PDB entry 1VQK | X-ray diffraction, 2.30 A resolution | chains 0 and C of the 32 polymer chains in the assembly

[Chain 0]
Molecule: 23S ribosomal RNA
Source organism: Haloarcula marismortui
Sequence (2922 nucleotides; each row starts with the number of its first residue):
     2 UUGGCUACUA UGCCAGCUGG UGGAUUGCUC GGCUCAGGCG CUGAUGAAGG ACGUGCCAAG
    62 CUGCGAUAAG CCAUGGGGAG CCGCACGGAG GCGAAGAACC AUGGAUUUCC GAAUGAGAAU
   122 CUCUCUAACA AUUGCUUCGC GCAAUGAGGA ACCCCGAGAA CUGAAACAUC UCAGUAUCGG
   182 GAGGAACAGA AAACGCAAUG UGAUGUCGUU AGUAACCGCG AGUGAACGCG AUACAGCCCA
   242 AACCGAAGCC CUCACGGGCA AUGUGGUGUC AGGGCUACCU CUCAUCAGCC GACCGUCUCG
   302 ACGAAGUCUC UUGGAACAGA GCGUGAUACA GGGUGACAAC CCCGUACUCG AGACCAGUAC
   362 GACGUGCGGU AGUGCCAGAG UAGCGGGGGU UGGAUAUCCC UCGCGAAUAA CGCAGGCAUC
   422 GACUGCGAAG GCUAAACACA ACCUGAGACC GAUAGUGAAC AAGUAGUGUG AACGAACGCU
   482 GCAAAGUACC CUCAGAAGGG AGGCGAAAUA GAGCAUGAAA UCAGUUGGCG AUCGAGCGAC
   542 AGGGCAUACA AGGUCCCUCG ACGAAUGACC GACGCGCGAG CGUCCAGUAA GACUCACGGG
   602 AAGCCGAUGU UCUGUCGUAC GUUUUGAAAA ACGAGCCAGG GAGUGUGUCU GCAUGGCAAG
   662 UCUAACCGGA GUAUCCGGGG AGGCACAGGG AAACCGACAU GGCCGCAGGG CUUUGCCCGA
   722 GGGCCGCCGU CUUCAAGGGC GGGGAGCCAU GUGGACACGA CCCGAAUCCG GACGAUCUAC
   782 GCAUGGACAA GAUGAAGCGU GCCGAAAGGC ACGUGGAAGU CUGUUAGAGU UGGUGUCCUA
   842 CAAUACCCUC UCGUGAUCUA UGUGUAGGGG UGAAAGGCCC AUCGAGUCCG GCAACAGCUG
   902 GUUCCAAUCG AAACAUGUCG AAGCAUGACC UCCGCCGAGG UAGUCUGUGA GGUAGAGCGA
   962 CCGAUUGGUG UGUCCGCCUC CGAGAGGAGU CGGCACACCU GUCAAACUCC AAACUUACAG
  1022 ACGCCGUUUG ACGCGGGGAU UCCGGUGCGC GGGGUAAGCC UGUGUACCAG GAGGGGAACA
  1082 ACCCAGAGAU AGGUUAAGGU CCCCAAGUGU GGAUUAAGUG UAAUCCUCUG AAGGUGGUCU
  1142 CGAGCCCUAG ACAGCCGGGA GGUGAGCUUA GAAGCAGCUA CCCUCUAAGA AAAGCGUAAC
  1202 AGCUUACCGG CCGAGGUUUG AGGCGCCCAA AAUGAUCGGG ACUCAAAUCC ACCACCGAGA
  1262 CCUGUCCGUA CCACUCAUAC UGGUAAUCGA GUAGAUUGGC GCUCUAAUUG GAUGGAAGUA
  1322 GGGGUGAAAA CUCCUAUGGA CCGAUUAGUG ACGAAAAUCC UGGCCAUAGU AGCAGCGAUA
  1382 GUCGGGUGAG AACCCCGACG GCCUAAUGGA UAAGGGUUCC UCAGCACUGC UGAUCAGCUG
  1442 AGGGUUAGCC GGUCCUAAGU CAUACCGCAA CUCGACUAUG ACGAAAUGGG AAACGGGUUA
  1502 AUAUUCCCGU GCCACUAUGC AGUGAAAGUU GACGCCCUGG GGUCGAUCAC GCUGGGCAUU
  1562 CGCCCAGUCG AACCGUCCAA CUCCGUGGAA GCCGUAAUGG CAGGAAGCGG ACGAACGGCG
  1622 GCAUAGGGAA ACGUGAUUCA ACCUGGGGCC CAUGAAAAGA CGAGCAUAGU GUCCGUACCG
  1682 AGAACCGACA CAGGUGUCCA UGGCGGCGAA AGCCAAGGCC UGUCGGGAGC AACCAACGUU
  1742 AGGGAAUUCG GCAAGUUAGU CCCGUACCUU CGGAAGAAGG GAUGCCUGCU CCGGAACGGA
  1802 GCAGGUCGCA GUGACUCGGA AGCUCGGACU GUCUAGUAAC AACAUAGGUG ACCGCAAAUC
  1862 CGCAAGGACU CGUACGGUCA CUGAAUCCUG CCCAGUGCAG GUAUCUGAAC ACCUCGUACA
  1922 AGAGGACGAA GGACCUGUCA ACGGCGGGGG UAACUAUGAC CCUCUUAAGG UAGCGUAGUA
  1982 CCUUGCCGCA UCAGUAGCGG CUUGCAUGAA UGGAUUAACC AGAGCUUCAC UGUCCCAACG
  2042 UUGGGCCCGG UGAACUGUAC AUUCCAGUGC GGAGUCUGGA GACACCCAGG GGGAAGCGAA
  2102 GACCCUAUGG AGCUUUACUG CAGGCUGUCG CUGAGACGUG GUCGCCGAUG UGCAGCAUAG
  2162 GUAGGAGACA CUACACAGGU ACCCGCGCUA GCGGGCCACC GAGUCAACAG UGAAAUACUA
  2222 CCCGUCGGUG ACUGCGACUC UCACUCCGGG AGGAGGACAC CGAUAGCCGG GCAGUUUGAC
  2282 UGGGGCGGUA CGCGCUCGAA AAGAUAUCGA GCGCGCCCUA UGGCUAUCUC AGCCGGGACA
  2342 GAGACCCGGC GAAGAGUGCA AGAGCAAAAG AUAGCUUGAC AGUGUUCUUC CCAACGAGGA
  2402 ACGCUGACGC GAAAGCGUGG UCUAGCGAAC CAAUUAGCCU GCUUGAUGCG GGCAAUUGAU
  2462 GACAGAAAAG CUACCCUAGG GAUAACAGAG UCGUCACUCG CAAGAGCACA UAUCGACCGA
  2522 GUGGCUUGCU ACCUCGAUGU CGGUUCCCUC CAUCCUGCCC GUGCAGAAGC GGGCAAGGGU
  2582 GAGGUUGUUC GCCUAUUAAA GGAGGUCGUG AGCUGGGUUU AGACCGUCGU GAGACAGGUC
  2642 GGCUGCUAUC UACUGGGUGU GUAAUGGUGU CUGACAAGAA CGACCGUAUA GUACGAGAGG
  2702 AACUACGGUU GGUGGCCACU GGUGUACCGG UUGUUCGAGA GAGCACGUGC CGGGUAGCCA
  2762 CGCCACACGG GGUAAGAGCU GAACGCAUCU AAGCUCGAAA CCCACUUGGA AAAGAGACAC
  2822 CGCCGAGGUC CCGCGUACAA GACGCGGUCG AUAGACUCGG GGUGUGCGCG UCGAGGUAAC
  2882 GAGACGUUAA GCCCACGAGC ACUAACAGAC CAAAGCCAUC AU
Disordered / not traced: 2-9, 126-127, 715, 971-998, 1560, 1952-1963, 2137-2236, 2339-2343, 2665-2666, 2915-2923
Modified positions: 1MA (6-hydro-1-methyladenosine-5'-monophosphate) at position 628, OMU (o2'-methyluridine 5'-monophosphate) at position 2587, OMG (o2'-methylguanosine-5'-monophosphate) at position 2588, UR3 (3-methyluridine-5'-monophoshate) at position 2619, PSU (pseudouridine-5'-monophosphate) at position 2621
Ion coordination: Na+ site 1: U12 (together with Sr2+) (shared with 2 residues of chain R); Mg2+ site 1 near G28 (its only coordinating residue here); Sr2+ site 1: C34, U457; Na+ site 2: C40, A442, C443; Na+ site 3: G56, A59, G61; Na+ site 4: G66, U108; Sr2+ site 2: G84, C85 (shared with 1 residue of chain T); Sr2+ site 3: C85, A86, C87 (shared with 1 residue of chain T); Mg2+ site 2 near U115 (its only coordinating residue here); Na+ site 5: C130, U146; Na+ site 6: C141, G142; Sr2+ site 4: G147, A183 (shared with 1 residue of chain M); 76 more Mg2+ sites not listed; 2 more K+ sites not listed; 58 more Na+ sites not listed; 87 more Sr2+ sites not listed

[Chain C]
Molecule: 50S ribosomal protein L4E
Source organism: Haloarcula marismortui
UniProtKB: P12735 (RL4_HALMA); residue numbers follow UniProt; this construct covers 1-246
Chain sequence (246 residues; numbered 1 to 246; the number before each row is that of its first residue):
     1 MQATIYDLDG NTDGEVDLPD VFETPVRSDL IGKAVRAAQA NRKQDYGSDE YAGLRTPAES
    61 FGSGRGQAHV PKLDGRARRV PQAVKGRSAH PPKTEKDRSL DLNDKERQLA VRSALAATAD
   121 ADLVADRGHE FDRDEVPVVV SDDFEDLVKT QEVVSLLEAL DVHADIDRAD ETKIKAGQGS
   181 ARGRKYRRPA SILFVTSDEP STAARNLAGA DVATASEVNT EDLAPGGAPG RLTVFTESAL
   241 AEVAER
Ion coordination: Na+ site 1: Asp-45, Thr-94, Lys-96; Na+ site 2: Arg-55 (shared with G464(0), G475(0) of chain 0); Mg2+: Gly-86 (shared with G456(0) of chain 0)

[Interface between chain 0 and chain C]
Contacting residue pairs - 227 pairs, chain 0 then chain C:
  C29(0) / Gln-178(C)  phosphate contact
  U30(0) / Ala-181(C)  phosphate contact
  C34(0) / Gly-47(C)  hydrogen bond to the sugar
  C34(0) / Ser-48(C)  sugar contact
  C34(0) / Asp-49(C)  phosphate contact
  U35(0) / Asp-45(C)  hydrogen bond to the sugar
  U35(0) / Tyr-46(C)  sugar contact
  U35(0) / Gly-47(C)  sugar contact
  U35(0) / Asp-49(C)  phosphate contact
  U35(0) / Thr-94(C)  hydrogen bond to the phosphate
  C36(0) / Gln-44(C)  base contact
  C36(0) / Asp-45(C)  sugar contact
  C36(0) / Thr-94(C)  sugar contact
  G326(0) / Gln-151(C)  hydrogen bond to the phosphate
  G326(0) / Asn-206(C)  base contact
  A327(0) / Lys-149(C)  salt bridge to the phosphate
  A327(0) / Thr-150(C)  sugar contact
  A327(0) / Gln-151(C)  hydrogen bond to the base
  A327(0) / Val-154(C)  base contact
  A327(0) / Asn-206(C)  hydrogen bond to the base
  U328(0) / Val-148(C)  sugar contact
  U328(0) / Lys-149(C)  salt bridge to the phosphate
  U328(0) / Thr-150(C)  hydrogen bond to the phosphate
  U328(0) / Thr-202(C)  sugar contact
  U328(0) / Arg-205(C)  phosphate contact
  A329(0) / Arg-205(C)  salt bridge to the phosphate
  A329(0) / Asn-206(C)  phosphate contact
  C330(0) / Asp-170(C)  base contact
  C330(0) / Arg-188(C)  base contact
  C330(0) / Asn-206(C)  hydrogen bond to the sugar
  C330(0) / Leu-207(C)  sugar contact
  C330(0) / Ala-208(C)  base contact
  G332(0) / Tyr-186(C)  phosphate contact
  G333(0) / Lys-185(C)  phosphate contact
  G333(0) / Tyr-186(C)  phosphate contact
  C338(0) / Ile-174(C)  sugar contact
  A339(0) / Ile-174(C)  phosphate contact
  A339(0) / Lys-185(C)  salt bridge to the phosphate
  A339(0) / Tyr-186(C)  hydrogen bond to the phosphate
  A347(0) / Arg-205(C)  hydrogen bond to the sugar
  A447(0) / Gln-44(C)  hydrogen bond to the sugar
  G448(0) / Gln-44(C)  hydrogen bond to the sugar
  G448(0) / Arg-184(C)  hydrogen bond to the sugar
  A449(0) / Lys-43(C)  base contact
  A449(0) / Gln-44(C)  hydrogen bond to the phosphate
  A449(0) / Arg-184(C)  phosphate contact
  C450(0) / Tyr-46(C)  sugar contact
  C450(0) / Arg-182(C)  salt bridge to the phosphate
  C450(0) / Arg-184(C)  salt bridge to the phosphate
  C451(0) / Arg-182(C)  salt bridge to the phosphate
  G452(0) / Gln-178(C)  hydrogen bond to the sugar
  G452(0) / Ala-181(C)  base contact
  G452(0) / Arg-182(C)  hydrogen bond to the base
  U454(0) / Val-84(C)  base contact
  A455(0) / Val-84(C)  phosphate contact
  A455(0) / Lys-85(C)  hydrogen bond to the phosphate
  U457(0) / Ser-48(C)  phosphate contact
  U457(0) / Asp-49(C)  hydrogen bond to the phosphate
  U457(0) / Ala-52(C)  phosphate contact
  U457(0) / Arg-55(C)  hydrogen bond to the phosphate
  G458(0) / Tyr-51(C)  phosphate contact
  G458(0) / Ala-52(C)  phosphate contact
  G458(0) / Gly-53(C)  hydrogen bond to the phosphate
  G458(0) / Arg-55(C)  salt bridge to the phosphate
  G458(0) / Lys-85(C)  hydrogen bond to the phosphate
  A459(0) / Lys-85(C)  salt bridge to the phosphate
  C474(0) / Pro-57(C)  phosphate contact
  C474(0) / Leu-73(C)  phosphate contact
  C474(0) / Asp-74(C)  hydrogen bond to the sugar
  G475(0) / Thr-56(C)  hydrogen bond to the phosphate
  G475(0) / Pro-57(C)  phosphate contact
  G475(0) / Leu-73(C)  phosphate contact
  G475(0) / Asp-74(C)  sugar contact
  A476(0) / Arg-78(C)  salt bridge to the phosphate
  A477(0) / Lys-85(C)  salt bridge to the phosphate
  G640(0) / Val-84(C)  base contact
  G641(0) / Gln-82(C)  hydrogen bond to the base
  G642(0) / Pro-81(C)  sugar contact
  G642(0) / Gln-82(C)  sugar contact
  A643(0) / Ala-89(C)  sugar contact
  A643(0) / His-90(C)  phosphate contact
  G644(0) / His-90(C)  sugar contact
  U645(0) / His-90(C)  hydrogen bond to the sugar
  U645(0) / Lys-93(C)  hydrogen bond to the base
  G646(0) / Lys-93(C)  hydrogen bond to the sugar
  G646(0) / Glu-95(C)  sugar contact
  G646(0) / Lys-96(C)  phosphate contact
  U647(0) / Glu-95(C)  sugar contact
  U647(0) / Lys-96(C)  phosphate contact
  U647(0) / Asp-97(C)  hydrogen bond to the phosphate
  G656(0) / Arg-27(C)  phosphate contact
  G656(0) / Leu-30(C)  sugar contact
  G656(0) / Asn-103(C)  base contact
  G656(0) / Glu-106(C)  hydrogen bond to the sugar
  G657(0) / Arg-27(C)  salt bridge to the phosphate
  G657(0) / Asn-103(C)  base contact
  G657(0) / Lys-105(C)  sugar contact
  G657(0) / Glu-106(C)  sugar contact
  G657(0) / Leu-109(C)  phosphate contact
  C658(0) / Lys-105(C)  hydrogen bond to the sugar
  C658(0) / Leu-109(C)  phosphate contact
  U662(0) / Lys-105(C)  salt bridge to the phosphate
  C663(0) / Asn-103(C)  phosphate contact
  C663(0) / Lys-105(C)  salt bridge to the phosphate
  U664(0) / Asn-103(C)  phosphate contact
  U664(0) / Asp-104(C)  hydrogen bond to the phosphate
  G670(0) / Glu-217(C)  hydrogen bond to the base
  A671(0) / Glu-217(C)  hydrogen bond to the sugar
  G672(0) / Pro-200(C)  base contact
  G672(0) / Ala-213(C)  base contact
  G672(0) / Thr-214(C)  hydrogen bond to the base
  G672(0) / Glu-217(C)  base contact
  G672(0) / Val-218(C)  hydrogen bond to the base
  G672(0) / Asn-219(C)  base contact
  G672(0) / Asp-222(C)  hydrogen bond to the base
  A674(0) / Gln-44(C)  hydrogen bond to the base
  U675(0) / Ala-38(C)  hydrogen bond to the sugar
  U675(0) / Asn-41(C)  phosphate contact
  U675(0) / Arg-42(C)  hydrogen bond to the sugar
  C676(0) / Ala-38(C)  phosphate contact
  C676(0) / Asn-41(C)  hydrogen bond to the phosphate
  C676(0) / Glu-217(C)  base contact
  C676(0) / Asn-219(C)  hydrogen bond to the sugar
  C677(0) / Arg-107(C)  salt bridge to the phosphate
  C677(0) / Ser-216(C)  hydrogen bond to the sugar
  C677(0) / Glu-217(C)  sugar contact
  C677(0) / Arg-246(C)  sugar contact
  G678(0) / Arg-107(C)  salt bridge to the phosphate
  G678(0) / Gln-108(C)  hydrogen bond to the phosphate
  G678(0) / Arg-246(C)  salt bridge to the phosphate
  C749(0) / Asn-103(C)  hydrogen bond to the sugar
  A750(0) / Lys-33(C)  base contact
  A750(0) / Asp-101(C)  hydrogen bond to the sugar
  A750(0) / Asn-103(C)  sugar contact
  U751(0) / Leu-100(C)  phosphate contact
  U751(0) / Asp-101(C)  hydrogen bond to the phosphate
  G752(0) / Leu-100(C)  phosphate contact
  C762(0) / His-90(C)  hydrogen bond to the sugar
  C763(0) / Pro-81(C)  phosphate contact
  C763(0) / Arg-87(C)  phosphate contact
  C763(0) / His-90(C)  phosphate contact
  C764(0) / His-69(C)  sugar contact
  C764(0) / Val-80(C)  phosphate contact
  C764(0) / Pro-81(C)  sugar contact
  C764(0) / Gln-82(C)  hydrogen bond to the sugar
  C764(0) / Arg-87(C)  salt bridge to the phosphate
  G765(0) / Ser-60(C)  phosphate contact
  G765(0) / His-69(C)  hydrogen bond to the sugar
  G765(0) / Pro-71(C)  phosphate contact
  G765(0) / Val-80(C)  phosphate contact
  A766(0) / Ser-60(C)  hydrogen bond to the phosphate
  A766(0) / Gly-62(C)  phosphate contact
  A766(0) / His-69(C)  sugar contact
  C890(0) / Pro-57(C)  phosphate contact
  G891(0) / Pro-57(C)  phosphate contact
  A894(0) / Leu-54(C)  base contact
  A894(0) / Arg-87(C)  hydrogen bond to the base
  C1305(0) / Gly-177(C)  phosphate contact
  C1305(0) / Gln-178(C)  hydrogen bond to the phosphate
  C1305(0) / Gly-179(C)  phosphate contact
  C1305(0) / Arg-184(C)  hydrogen bond to the phosphate
  U1306(0) / Lys-43(C)  sugar contact
  U1306(0) / Lys-175(C)  salt bridge to the phosphate
  U1306(0) / Gly-179(C)  phosphate contact
  U1306(0) / Arg-184(C)  salt bridge to the phosphate
  A1307(0) / Gln-39(C)  hydrogen bond to the sugar
  A1307(0) / Lys-175(C)  salt bridge to the phosphate
  A1307(0) / Gly-226(C)  sugar contact
  A1308(0) / Arg-127(C)  hydrogen bond to the phosphate
  A1308(0) / Arg-187(C)  salt bridge to the phosphate
  A1308(0) / Pro-225(C)  sugar contact
  A1308(0) / Gly-226(C)  sugar contact
  A1308(0) / Ala-228(C)  sugar contact
  U1309(0) / Arg-127(C)  salt bridge to the phosphate
  U1309(0) / Arg-168(C)  salt bridge to the phosphate
  U1309(0) / Arg-187(C)  salt bridge to the phosphate
  U1309(0) / Pro-189(C)  phosphate contact
  U1309(0) / Ala-190(C)  hydrogen bond to the phosphate
  U1310(0) / Gly-128(C)  phosphate contact
  U1310(0) / Arg-168(C)  salt bridge to the phosphate
  U1310(0) / Lys-173(C)  base contact
  U1310(0) / Arg-187(C)  base contact
  G1311(0) / Lys-173(C)  base contact
  C1342(0) / Ile-174(C)  hydrogen bond to the base
  C1343(0) / Ile-174(C)  hydrogen bond to the base
  C1343(0) / Lys-175(C)  phosphate contact
  C1343(0) / Ala-176(C)  phosphate contact
  C1343(0) / Gly-177(C)  hydrogen bond to the phosphate
  G1344(0) / Lys-173(C)  hydrogen bond to the base
  G1344(0) / Ala-176(C)  phosphate contact
  A1345(0) / Lys-173(C)  base contact
  A1348(0) / Arg-36(C)  hydrogen bond to the sugar
  G1349(0) / Arg-36(C)  salt bridge to the phosphate
  G1351(0) / Lys-96(C)  salt bridge to the phosphate
  A1352(0) / Tyr-46(C)  hydrogen bond to the phosphate
  A1352(0) / Ser-48(C)  base contact
  A1352(0) / Ser-88(C)  base contact
  A1352(0) / His-90(C)  sugar contact
  A1352(0) / Pro-91(C)  sugar contact
  A1352(0) / Pro-92(C)  base contact
  A1358(0) / Gln-82(C)  base contact
  U1359(0) / Ser-63(C)  hydrogen bond to the base
  U1359(0) / Gly-66(C)  base contact
  U1359(0) / Gln-67(C)  hydrogen bond to the base
  U1359(0) / Ala-68(C)  base contact
  U1359(0) / His-69(C)  hydrogen bond to the base
  C1360(0) / Ala-68(C)  phosphate contact
  C1360(0) / Val-70(C)  sugar contact
  C1360(0) / Gln-82(C)  hydrogen bond to the sugar
  C1361(0) / Ala-68(C)  phosphate contact
  C1361(0) / Ala-77(C)  phosphate contact
  C1361(0) / Gln-82(C)  sugar contact
  C1361(0) / Ala-83(C)  sugar contact
  C1361(0) / Val-84(C)  hydrogen bond to the sugar
  U1362(0) / Arg-76(C)  hydrogen bond to the phosphate
  U1362(0) / Ala-77(C)  hydrogen bond to the phosphate
  U1362(0) / Val-84(C)  sugar contact
  G1363(0) / Arg-76(C)  salt bridge to the phosphate
  A2100(0) / Gly-64(C)  hydrogen bond to the phosphate
  A2100(0) / Arg-65(C)  phosphate contact
  A2100(0) / Gly-66(C)  phosphate contact
  A2101(0) / Ser-63(C)  sugar contact
  A2101(0) / Gly-64(C)  hydrogen bond to the phosphate
  A2101(0) / Arg-65(C)  phosphate contact
  A2101(0) / Gly-66(C)  hydrogen bond to the phosphate
  A2101(0) / Gln-67(C)  phosphate contact
  A2479(0) / Ser-63(C)  phosphate contact
Also at the interface, not in a pair above, chain 0 (95 interface residues in all): G456, G467, G680, G760, A761, A767, U1350
Also at the interface, not in a pair above, chain C (118 interface residues in all): Asp-29, Ala-37, Ala-40, Lys-72, Gly-75, Leu-102, Val-111, Thr-172, Gly-183, Ala-203, Val-212, Glu-221

[In short]
The interface between chain 0 and chain C involves 95 residues on one side and 118 on the other; the contacts
include 72 hydrogen bonds and 29 salt bridges. Among the polar pairs are A327(0)/Gln-151(C),
A327(0)/Asn-206(C) and G452(0)/Arg-182(C).
Here chain 0 is 23S ribosomal RNA and chain C is 50S ribosomal protein L4E, both from Haloarcula marismortui.
Entry 1VQK (The structure of CCDA-PHE-CAP-BIO bound to the a site of the ribosomal subunit of haloarcula
marismortui) was determined by X-ray diffraction together with 1VQ4, 1VQ5, 1VQ8, 1VQ9, 1VQL, 1VQM, 1VQO and
1VQP from the same study.
